PDB entry 4V42 | X-ray diffraction, 5.50 A resolution (low resolution: residue-level contacts below are approximate; hydrogen-bond / salt-bridge calls are withheld) | chains BA and BE of the 49 polymer chains in the assembly

# Chain BA
Molecule: 50S 23S ribosomal RNA
From: Thermus thermophilus
Sequence (2916 nucleotides; each row starts with the number of its first residue; note: 65 numbers in that range are skipped by the numbering (no residue carries them; nothing is unmodelled there); a row labelled like 270A-270Z holds insertion residues (270A, then the next letters in order)):
     1 GGUCAAGAUGGUAAGGGCCCACGGUGGAUGCCUCGGCACCC
    43 GAGCCGAUGAAGGACGUGGCUACCUGCGAUAAGCCAGGGGGAGCCGGUAG
    93 CGGGCGU
   101 GGAUCCCUGGAUGUCCGAAUGGGGGAACCCGGCCGGC
  137A G
   138 GGAA
  141A C
   142 GCCGGUCACCGCGC
   161 UUUU
   171 GCGCGGGGGGAACCUGGGGAACUGAAACAUCUCAGUACCCAGAGGAGAGG
   221 AAAGAGAAAUCGACUCCCUGAGUAGCGGCGAGCGAAAGGGGACCAGCCUA
270A-270Z AACCGUCCGGCUUGUCCGGGCGGGGU
271A-271C CGU
   271 GGG
273A-273F GCCCUC
   274 GGACACCGAAUCCCCAGCCUAGCCGAAGCUGUUGGGAAGCAGCGCCAGAG
   324 AGGGUGAAAGCCCCGUAGGCGAAAGGUGGGGGGAUAGGUG
363A-363F AGGGUA
   364 CCC
   370 GAGUACCCCGUGGUUCGUGGAGCCAUGGGGGAAUCUGGGCGGACCACC
  417A G
   418 GCCUAAGGCUAAGUACUCC
   438 GGGUGACCGAUAGCGCACCAGUACCGUGAGGGAAAGGUGAAAAGAACCCC
   488 GG
   491 GAGGGGAGUGAAAUAGAGCCUGAAACCGUGGGCUUACAAGCAGUCAC
   539 GGCCCCGCAAGGGGUU
   556 GUGGCGUGCCUAUUGAAGCAUGAGCCGGCGACUCACGGUCGUGGGCGAGC
   606 UUAA
  609A G
   610 CCGUUGAGG
  618A C
   619 GGAGGCGUAGGGAAACCGAGUCCGAACAGGGCGCA
653A-653V AGCGGGCCGCACGCGGCCCGCA
   654 AAGUCCGCGGCCGUGGACCCGAAACCGGGCGAGCUAGCCCUGGCCAGGGU
   704 GAAGCUGGGGUGAGACCCAGUGGAGGCCCGAACCGGUGGGGGAUGCAAAC
   754 CCCUCGGAUGAGCUGGGGCUAGGAGUGAAAAGCUAACCGAGCCCGGAGAU
   804 AGCUGGUUCUCCCCGAAAUGACUUUAGGGUCAGCCUCAGGCGCUGACUGG
   854 GGCCUGUAGAGCACUGAUAGGGCUAGGGGGCCCACCA
   892 GCCUACCAAACCCUGUCAAACUCCGAAGGGUCCCA
   928 GGUGGAGCCUGGGAGUGAGGGCGCGAGCGAUAACGUCCGCGUCCGAG
  974A C
   975 GCGGGAACAACCGAGACCGCCAGCUAAGGCCCCCAAGUCUGGGCUAAGUG
  1025 GUAAAGGAUGUGGCGCCGCGAAGACAGCCAGGAGGUUGGCUUAGAAGCAG
  1075 CCAUCCUUUAAAGAGUGCGUAAUAGCUCACUGGUCGAGUGGCGCCGCGCC
  1125 GAAAAUGAUGCGGGGCUU
 1142A A
  1143 AGCCCAGCGCCGAAGCUGCGGGUCUGGGG
  1173 GAUGACCCCAGGCGGUAGGGGAGCGUUCCCGAUGCCGAUGAAGGCCGACC
  1223 CGCGAGGCGGCUGGAGGUAAGGGAAGUGCGAAUGCCGGCAUGAGUAACGA
  1273 UAAAGAGGGUGAGAAUCCCUCUCGCCGUAAGCCCAAGGGUUCCUACGCAA
  1323 UGGUCGUCAGCGUAGGGUUAGGCGGGACCUAAGGUGAAGCCGAAAGGCGU
  1373 AGCCGAAGGGCAGCCGGUUAAUAUUCCGGCCCUUCCCGCAGGUGCGAUGG
  1423 GGGGACGCUCUAGGCUAGGGGG
 1444A A
  1445 CCGGA
 1449A G
  1450 CC
  1453 AUGGACGAGCCCGGCCAGAAGCGCAGGG
  1482 UGGGAGGUAGGCAAAUCCGCCUCCCAACAAGCUCUGCGUGGUGGGGAAGC
  1532 CCGUACGGGUGACA
 1545A A
  1546 CCCCCCGAAGCCAGGGAGCCAAGAAAAGCCUCUAAGCA
  1585 CAACCUGCGGGAACCCGUACCGCAAACCGACACAGGUGGGCGGGUG
 1630A C
  1631 AAGAGCACUCAGGCGCGCGGGAGAACCCUCGCCAAGGAACUCUGCAAGUU
  1681 GGCCCCGUAACUUCGGGAGAAGGGGUGCUCCC
  1716 UGG
  1725 GGUGAUGAGCC
  1741 CCG
  1746 GGGAGCCGCAGUGAACAGGCUCUGGCGACUGUUUACCAAAAACACAGCUC
  1796 UCUGCGAACUCGUAAGAGGAGGUAUAGGGAGCGACGCUUGCCCGGUGCCG
  1846 GAAGGUCAAGGGGAGGGGU
  1869 GCAA
  1878 GCCCCGAACCGAAGCCCCGGUGAACGGCGGCCGUAACUAUAACGGUCCUA
  1928 AGGUAGCGAAAUUCCUUGUCGGGUAAGUUCCGACCUGCACGAAAAGCGUA
  1978 ACGACCGGAGCGCUGUCUCGGCGAGGGACCCGGUGAAAUUGAACUGGCCG
  2028 UGAAGAUGCGGCCUACCCGUGGCAGGACGAAAAGACCCCGUGGAGCUUUA
  2078 CUGCAGCCUGGUGUUGGCUCUUGGUCGCGCCUGCGUAGGAUAGGUGGGAG
  2128 CCUGUGAACCCCCGCCUCCGGGUGGGGGGGAGGCGCCGGUGAAAUACCAC
  2178 CCUGGCGCGGCUGGGGGCCUAA
  2205 CCCUCGGAU
  2215 GGGGG
  2224 GACAGCGCUUGGCGGGCAGUUUGACUGGGGCGGUCGCCUCCUAAAAGGUA
  2274 ACGGAGGCGCCCAAAGGUCCCCUCAGGCGGGACGGAAAUCCGCCGGAGAG
  2324 CGCAAGGGUAGAAGGGGGCCUGACUGCGAGGCCUGCAAGCCGAGCAGGGG
  2374 CGAAAGCCGGGCCUAGUGAACCGGUGGUCCCGUGUGGAAGGGCCAUCGAU
  2424 CAACGGAUAAAAGUUACCCCGGGGAUAACAGGCUGAUCUCCCCCGAGCGU
  2474 CCACAGCGGCGGGGAGGUUUGGCACCUCGAUGUCGGCUCGUCGCAUCCUG
  2524 GGGCUGAAGAAGGUCCCAAGGGUUGGGCUGUUCGCCCAUUAAAGCGGCAC
  2574 GCGAGCUGGGUUCAGAACGUCGUGAGACAGUUCGGUCUCUAUCCGCCACG
  2624 GGCGCAGGAGGCUUGAGGGGGGCUCUUCCUAGUACGAGAGGACCGGAAGG
  2674 GACGCACCUCUGGUUUCCCAGCUGUCCCUCCAGGGGCAU
 2712A A
  2713 AGCUGGGUAGCCAUGUGCGGAAGGGAUAACCGCUGAAAGCAUCUAAGCGG
  2763 GAAGCCCGCCCCAAGAUGAGGCCUCCCACGGCG
  2797 UCA
  2801 AGCCG
  2807 GUAAGGACCCGGGAAGACCACCCGGUGGAUGGGCCGGGGGUGUAAGCGCC
  2857 GCGAGGCGUUGAGCCGACCGGUCCCAAUCGUCC
  2891 GAGGUCUUGACCCCUC
Unresolved in the structure: 417A, 653A-653V, 2903-2906
Construct notes: insertion (493)

# Chain BE
Molecule: 50S ribosomal protein L3
From: Thermus thermophilus
UniProtKB: P20279 (RL3_HALMA); the construct lacks a stretch of the UniProt sequence, so the offset changes along the chain: 1-66 = UniProt 1-66; 67-337 = UniProt 68-338
Sequence (338 residues; row label = number of the first residue in the row):
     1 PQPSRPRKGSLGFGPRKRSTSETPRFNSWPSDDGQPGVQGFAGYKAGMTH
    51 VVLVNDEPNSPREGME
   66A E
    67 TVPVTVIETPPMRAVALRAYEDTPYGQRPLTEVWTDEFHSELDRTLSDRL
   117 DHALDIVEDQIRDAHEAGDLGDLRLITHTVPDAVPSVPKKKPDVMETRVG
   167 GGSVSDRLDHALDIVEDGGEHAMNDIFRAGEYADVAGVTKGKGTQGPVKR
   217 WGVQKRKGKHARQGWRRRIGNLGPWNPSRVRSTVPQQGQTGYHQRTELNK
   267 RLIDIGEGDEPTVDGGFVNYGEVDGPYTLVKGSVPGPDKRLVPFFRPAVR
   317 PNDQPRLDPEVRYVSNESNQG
Unresolved in the structure: 1-37, 50-60, 66A, 88-92, 113-170, 191, 275-290, 313, 321-337
Construct notes: conflict Ser113 (Asp114 in P20279), Asp114 (Val115 in P20279), Arg115 (Pro116 in P20279), Leu116 (Glu117 in P20279), Ala119 (Asp120 in P20279), Leu120 (Pro121 in P20279), Ile122 (Ala123 in P20279), Val123 (Ala124 in P20279), Asp125 (Glu126 in P20279)

# How chain BA and chain BE interact
Pairs across the interface (15):
  C1994(BA) - Gly224(BE)
  U1995(BA) - Lys223(BE)
  G1997(BA) - Gln220(BE)
  G1997(BA) - Lys221(BE)
  G2053(BA) - Ser244(BE)
  A2572(BA) - Asn242(BE)
  A2572(BA) - Pro243(BE)
  C2680(BA) - Thr205(BE)
  C2680(BA) - Pro303(BE)
  C2773(BA) - Thr262(BE)
  C2784(BA) - Thr97(BE)
  C2784(BA) - Glu98(BE)
  C2785(BA) - Val99(BE)
  A2821(BA) - Gly207(BE)
  G2822(BA) - Gly209(BE)
Interface residues without a listed pair, chain BA (13 interface residues in all): G1998, C2575
Interface residues without a listed pair, chain BE (20 interface residues in all): Trp100, Val214, Arg222, Trp241, Gly302

# Overview
13 residues of chain BA face 20 of chain BE across their interface.
Here chain BA is 50S 23S ribosomal RNA and chain BE is 50S ribosomal protein L3, both from Thermus
thermophilus. Entry 4V42 (Crystal structure of the ribosome at 5.5 A resolution) was determined by X-ray
diffraction.
